2RR1 - chains 3 and 4 of the 4 polymer chains in the assembly; structure by X-ray diffraction, 3.00 A resolution.

Chain 3:
Name: Human rhinovirus 14 coat protein (subunit VP3)
From: Human rhinovirus 14
UniProtKB: P03303 (POLG_HRV14); residues 1-236 here correspond to UniProt positions 331-566 (UniProt number = residue number + 330)
Sequence (236 residues; row label = number of the first residue in the row):
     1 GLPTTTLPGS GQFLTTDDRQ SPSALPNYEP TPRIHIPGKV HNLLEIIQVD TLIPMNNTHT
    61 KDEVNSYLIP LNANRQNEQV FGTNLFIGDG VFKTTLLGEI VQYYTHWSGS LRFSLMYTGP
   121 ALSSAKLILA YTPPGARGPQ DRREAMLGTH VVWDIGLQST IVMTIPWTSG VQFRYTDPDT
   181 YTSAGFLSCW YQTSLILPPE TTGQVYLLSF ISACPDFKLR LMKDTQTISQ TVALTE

Chain 4:
Name: Human rhinovirus 14 coat protein (subunit VP4)
From: Human rhinovirus 14
UniProtKB: P03303 (POLG_HRV14); residues 1-68 here = UniProt positions 1-68
Sequence (68 residues; row label = number of the first residue in the row):
     1 GAQVSTQKSG SHENQNILTN GSNQTFTVIN YYKDAASTSS AGQSLSMDPS KFTEPVKDLM
    61 LKGAPALN
Unresolved in the structure: 1-28

Interface between chain 3 and chain 4:
Residue-residue contacts (32; chain 3 residue first):
  Asp-18(3) / Ser-39(4)
  Asp-18(3) / Ser-40(4)  hydrogen bond (side chain-backbone)
  Arg-19(3) / Ser-39(4)
  Gln-20(3) / Ile-29(4)
  Gln-20(3) / Asn-30(4)  hydrogen bond
  Gln-20(3) / Tyr-31(4)
  Gln-20(3) / Tyr-32(4)
  Gln-20(3) / Ser-37(4)
  Ser-21(3) / Tyr-32(4)
  Ser-21(3) / Ser-37(4)  hydrogen bond (backbone-side chain)
  Pro-22(3) / Tyr-32(4)
  Ser-23(3) / Asp-34(4)
  Ser-23(3) / Ser-37(4)
  Pro-26(3) / Asp-34(4)
  Asn-27(3) / Asp-34(4)  hydrogen bond (backbone-side chain)
  Gly-38(3) / Phe-52(4)
  Lys-39(3) / Lys-51(4)  hydrogen bond (backbone-side chain)
  Lys-39(3) / Phe-52(4)
  Val-40(3) / Phe-52(4)  hydrophobic
  His-41(3) / Ser-44(4)
  His-41(3) / Ser-46(4)
  His-41(3) / Met-47(4)
  Asn-42(3) / Met-47(4)
  Glu-45(3) / Met-47(4)
  Glu-45(3) / Asp-48(4)  hydrogen bond (side chain-backbone)
  Glu-45(3) / Pro-49(4)
  Gln-48(3) / Thr-53(4)
  Val-49(3) / Phe-52(4)  hydrophobic
  Val-49(3) / Thr-53(4)
  Gln-158(3) / Pro-65(4)
  Gln-158(3) / Ala-66(4)  hydrogen bond (side chain-backbone)
  Gln-158(3) / Leu-67(4)  hydrogen bond (side chain-backbone)
Other interface residues (no listed pair), chain 3 (20 interface residues in all): Leu-25, Leu-44, Leu-157
Other interface residues (no listed pair), chain 4 (21 interface residues in all): Thr-38, Gln-43

Summary:
The interface between chain 3 and chain 4 involves 20 residues on one side and 21 on the other; the contacts
include 8 hydrogen bonds. Polar pairs include Asp-18(3)/Ser-40(4), Gln-20(3)/Asn-30(4) and
Ser-21(3)/Ser-37(4).
Here chain 3 is Human rhinovirus 14 coat protein (subunit VP3) and chain 4 is Human rhinovirus 14 coat protein
(subunit VP4), both from Human rhinovirus 14. Entry 2RR1 (Structural analysis of antiviral agents that
interact with the capsid of human rhinoviruses) was determined by X-ray diffraction (same publication as 1R08,
2R04, 2R06, 2R07, 2RM2, 2RS1, 2RS3 and 2RS5).
